PDB entry 6MTN | X-ray diffraction, 2.50 A resolution | chains D and G of the 6 polymer chains in the assembly

[Chain D]
Molecule: 35O22 scFv heavy chain portion
From: Homo sapiens
Notes: engineered mutation(s): E10T, L11T, K12T, A16S, I68N, K83T, F84S,; antibody fragment or engineered binder
Sequence (134 residues; each row starts with the number of its first residue; a row labelled like 72A-72H holds insertion residues (72A, then the next letters in order)):
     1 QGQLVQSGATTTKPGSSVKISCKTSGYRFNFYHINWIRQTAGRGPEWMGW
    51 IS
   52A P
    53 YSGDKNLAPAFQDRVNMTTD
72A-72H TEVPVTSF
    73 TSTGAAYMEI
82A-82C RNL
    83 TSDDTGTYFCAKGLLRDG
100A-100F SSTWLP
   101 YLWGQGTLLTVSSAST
Disordered / not traced: 111-116
Disulfides: Cys22-Cys92
Covalently attached groups: N-acetylglucosamine (NAG) linked to Asn68
Small-molecule neighbours: N-acetylglucosamine (NAG; 2-acetamido-2-deoxy-beta-D-glucopyranose): Gln1, Tyr32, Leu96, Leu97, Tyr101

[Chain G]
Molecule: Envelope glycoprotein gp160
From: Human immunodeficiency virus 1
Notes: fragment: gp120
UniProt: Q2N0S6 (Q2N0S6_9HIV1); the construct lacks a stretch of the UniProt sequence and is renumbered around it, so the offset changes along the chain: 31-141 = UniProt 30-140; 150-185 = UniProt 141-176; 188-309 = UniProt 187-308; 312-321 = UniProt 309-318; 2 more segments
Sequence (481 residues; numbered 31 to 513 plus 11 insertion-coded residues; 13 numbers in that range are skipped by the numbering (no residue carries them; nothing is unmodelled there); the number before each row is that of its first residue; a row labelled like 185A-185J holds insertion residues (185A, then the next letters in order)):
    31 AENLWVTVYYGVPVWKDAETTLFCASDAKAYETEKHNVWATHACVPTDPN
    81 PQEIHLENVTEEFNMWKNNMVEQMHTDIISLWDQSLKPCVKLTPLCVTLQ
   131 CTNVTNAITDD
   150 MRGELKNCSFNMTTELRDKKQKVYSLFYRLDVVQIN
185A-185J ENQGNRSNNS
   188 NKEYRLINCNTSAITQACPKVSFEPIPIHYCAPAGFAILKCKDKKFNGTG
   238 PCPSVSTVQCTHGIKPVVSTQLLLNGSLAEEEVMIRSENITNNAKNILVQ
   288 FNTPVQINCTRPNNNTRKSIRI
   312 GPGQAFYATG
  321A D
   322 IIGDIRQAHCNVSKATWNETLGKVVKQLRKHFGNNTIIRFANSSGGDLEV
   372 TTHSFNCGGEFFYCNTSGLFNSTWISN
   400 TSVQGSNSTGSNDSITLPCRIKQIINMWQRIGQAMYAPPIQGVIRCVSNI
   450 TGLILTRDGGSTNSTTETFRPGGGDMRDNWRSELYKYKVVKIEPLGVAPT
   500 RCKRRVVGRRRRRR
Disordered / not traced: 31, 61-64, 185A-185J, 400-411, 459-464, 505-513
Construct notes: engineered mutation Ala137 (Asn136 in Q2N0S6); conflict Asn332 (Thr330 in Q2N0S6), Cys501 (Ala498 in Q2N0S6); expression tag (509-513)
Disulfides: Cys54-Cys74, Cys119-Cys205, Cys126-Cys196, Cys131-Cys157, Cys218-Cys247, Cys228-Cys239, Cys296-Cys331, Cys378-Cys445, Cys385-Cys418
Covalently attached groups: glycan linked to Asn88, Asn332; N-acetylglucosamine (NAG) linked to Asn133, Asn156, Asn160, Asn197, Asn234, Asn262, Asn276, Asn295, Asn301, Asn355, Asn363, Asn386, Asn392, Asn448
Small-molecule neighbours: JYJ ({4-[1-(3-chlorophenyl)cyclopropane-1-carbonyl]piperazin-1-yl}(thiophen-3-yl)methanone): Ile109, Trp112, Asp113, Leu116, Val255, Ser375, Phe376, Asn377, Phe382, Tyr384, Ile424, Asn425, Met426, Trp427, Gln428, Gln432, Ala433, Met434, Met475
Reported in the primary citation:
  - binding site for JYJ: Trp112, Val255, Trp427, Met475

[Chain D / chain G interface]
Residue-residue contacts (13):
  Arg28(D) - Asn88(G)  hydrogen bond (side chain-backbone)
  Arg28(D) - Thr90(G)
  Phe31(D) - Asn88(G)
  Tyr53(D) - Glu87(G)
  Tyr53(D) - Asn88(G)
  Pro72D(D) - Pro238(G)  hydrophobic
  Pro72D(D) - Pro240(G)  hydrophobic
  Val72E(D) - Pro238(G)
  Thr72F(D) - Thr90(G)
  Thr72F(D) - Glu92(G)  hydrogen bond
  Ser72G(D) - Thr90(G)  hydrogen bond (backbone-side chain)
  Ser72G(D) - Glu92(G)
  Arg98(D) - Asn88(G)
Also at the interface, not in a pair above, chain G (8 interface residues in all): Val89, Glu91

[In short]
Chain D and chain G each contribute 8 residues to their interface; the contacts include 3 hydrogen bonds.
Among the polar pairs are Arg28(D)-Asn88(G), Ser72G(D)-Thr90(G) and Thr72F(D)-Glu92(G). Chain D binds
N-acetylglucosamine. Chain G binds compound JYJ. Covalently linked N-acetylglucosamine: at Asn68(D). The paper
reports a binding site for JYJ at Trp112(G), Val255(G) and Trp427(G) among others.
Chain D is 35O22 scFv heavy chain portion (Homo sapiens) and chain G is Envelope glycoprotein gp160 (Human
immunodeficiency virus 1); the structure, Crystal Structure of HIV-1 BG505 SOSIP.664 Prefusion Env Trimer
Bound to Small Molecule HIV-1 Entry Inhibitor ..., was determined by X-ray diffraction (same publication as
6MTJ, 6MU6, 6MU7, 6MU8, 6MUF and 6MUG).
